Entry 6ZLG (electron microscopy, 3.00 A resolution); this record covers chains M and S of the 24 polymer chains in the assembly.

Chain M (and S):
Molecule: Ferritin
Organism: Mus musculus
Notes: chain S of this document is another copy of the same molecule, construct and numbering; everything in this record applies to it too
UniProt: Q9CPX4 (Q9CPX4_MOUSE); residues 1-183 here = UniProt positions 1-183
Chain sequence (216 residues; each row starts with the number of its first residue; numbers below 1 keep their minus sign (Met-19 is residue -19)):
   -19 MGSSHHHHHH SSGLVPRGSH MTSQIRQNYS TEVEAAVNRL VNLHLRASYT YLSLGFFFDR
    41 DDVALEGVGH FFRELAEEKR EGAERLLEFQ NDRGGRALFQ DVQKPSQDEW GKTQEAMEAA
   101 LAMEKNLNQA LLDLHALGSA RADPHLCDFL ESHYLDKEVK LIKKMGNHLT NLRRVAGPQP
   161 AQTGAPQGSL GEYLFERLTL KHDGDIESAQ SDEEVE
Not modelled in the structure: -19 to 0, 157-168, 183-196
Construct notes: initiating methionine (-19); expression tag (-18 to 0, 184-196)

Interface between chain M and chain S:
Residue-residue contacts (31; chain M residue first):
  Lys143(M) - Asp39(S)  hydrogen bond (side chain-backbone)
  Lys143(M) - Arg40(S)
  Lys143(M) - Asp41(S)
  Gly146(M) - Asp41(S)
  Asn147(M) - Arg40(S)
  Asn147(M) - Asp41(S)
  Asn147(M) - Ala44(S)
  Thr150(M) - Asp41(S)  hydrogen bond (side chain-backbone)
  Thr150(M) - Asp42(S)
  Thr150(M) - Val43(S)
  Thr150(M) - Ala44(S)
  Asn151(M) - Ala44(S)  hydrogen bond (side chain-backbone)
  Asn151(M) - Tyr173(S)
  Arg154(M) - Val43(S)  hydrogen bond (side chain-backbone)
  Arg154(M) - Leu45(S)
  Arg154(M) - Ser169(S)  hydrogen bond (backbone-backbone)
  Arg154(M) - Leu170(S)
  Arg154(M) - Tyr173(S)
  Val155(M) - Leu170(S)  hydrophobic
  Val155(M) - Tyr173(S)  hydrophobic
  Leu174(M) - Leu170(S)  hydrophobic
  Leu174(M) - Tyr173(S)
  Leu174(M) - Leu174(S)  hydrophobic
  Phe175(M) - Tyr173(S)
  Leu178(M) - Tyr173(S)
  Leu178(M) - Leu174(S)  hydrophobic
  Leu178(M) - Arg177(S)  hydrogen bond (backbone-side chain)
  Leu178(M) - Leu178(S)  hydrophobic
  Thr179(M) - Tyr173(S)  hydrogen bond
  Thr179(M) - Arg177(S)
  His182(M) - His182(S)
Interface residues without a listed pair, chain M (14 interface residues in all): Leu170, Gly171
Interface residues without a listed pair, chain S (15 interface residues in all): Glu172

Overview:
14 residues of chain M face 15 of chain S across their interface; the contacts include 7 hydrogen bonds. Among
the polar pairs are Lys143(M)-Asp39(S), Thr150(M)-Asp41(S) and Asn151(M)-Ala44(S).
Both chains are Ferritin (Mus musculus). Entry 6ZLG (Folding of an iron binding peptide in response to
sedimentation is resolved using ferritin as a ...) was determined by electron microscopy together with 6ZLQ,
6ZH5 and 6Z3D from the same study.
